PDB entry 9BTO | electron microscopy, 3.10 A resolution | chains A and D of the 6 polymer chains in the assembly

# Chain A
Name: Hemagglutinin HA1
Source organism: Influenza B virus
UniProtKB: A0A2Z5DTY0 (A0A2Z5DTY0_9INFB); the author numbering skips numbers that UniProt does not, so the offset changes along the chain: 0-161 = UniProt 15-176; 163-347 = UniProt 177-361
Sequence (370 residues; row label = number of the first residue in the row; note: 1 number in that range is skipped by the numbering (no residue carries it; nothing is unmodelled there); numbers below 1 keep their minus sign (Met-23 is residue -23)):
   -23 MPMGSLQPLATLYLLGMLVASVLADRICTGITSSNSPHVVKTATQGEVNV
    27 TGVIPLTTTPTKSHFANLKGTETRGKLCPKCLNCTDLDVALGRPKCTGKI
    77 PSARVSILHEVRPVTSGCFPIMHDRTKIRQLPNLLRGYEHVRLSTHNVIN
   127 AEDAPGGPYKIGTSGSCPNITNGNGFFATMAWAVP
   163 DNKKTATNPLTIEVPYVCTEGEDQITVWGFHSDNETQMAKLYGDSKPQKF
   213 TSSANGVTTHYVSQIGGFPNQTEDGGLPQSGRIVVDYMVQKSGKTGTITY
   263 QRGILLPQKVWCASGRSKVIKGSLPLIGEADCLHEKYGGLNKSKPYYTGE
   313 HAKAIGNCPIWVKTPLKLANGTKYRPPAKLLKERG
Disordered / not traced: -23 to 7, 341-347
Cystine bridges: Cys54-Cys57, Cys60-Cys72, Cys94-Cys143, Cys180-Cys274, Cys294-Cys320
Glycans and other covalent adducts: N-acetylglucosamine (NAG) linked to Asn25, Asn59, Asn145, Asn196, Asn232, Asn303, Asn332
Sequence notes: initiating methionine (-23); expression tag (-22 to -1); conflict Asp129 (Gly144 in A0A2Z5DTY0), Asn164 (Lys178 in A0A2Z5DTY0), Lys165 (Asn179 in A0A2Z5DTY0)

# Chain D
Name: Hemagglutinin HA2
Source organism: Influenza B virus
UniProtKB: A0A2Z5DTY0 (A0A2Z5DTY0_9INFB); residues 2-183 here correspond to UniProt positions 362-543 (UniProt number = residue number + 360)
Sequence (224 residues; each row starts with the number of its first residue):
     2 FFGAIAGFLEGGWEGMIAGWHGYTSHGAHGVAVAADLKSTQEAINKITKN
    52 LNSLSELEVKNLQRLSGAMDELHNEILELDEKVDDLRADTISSQIELAVL
   102 LSNEGIINSEDEHLLALERKLKKMLGPSAVEIGNGCFETKHKCNQTCLDR
   152 IAAGTFDAGEFSLPTFDSLNITAASLNDDGLDENLYFQGSSFLVQSGDGR
   202 HHHHHHHHWSHPQFEKWSHPQFEK
Disordered / not traced: 2-8, 156-225
Cystine bridges: Cys144-Cys148
Sequence notes: conflict Val32 (Ile392 in A0A2Z5DTY0), Arg151 (Lys511 in A0A2Z5DTY0); expression tag (184-225)

# Chain A / chain D interface
Residue-residue contacts - 4 pairs, chain A then chain D:
  Asn217(A) - Glu72(D)  hydrogen bond
  Asn217(A) - Leu73(D)
  Gly218(A) - Leu73(D)
  Lys253(A) - Asn75(D)  hydrogen bond
Other interface residues (no listed pair), chain A (7 interface residues in all): Val219, Lys256, Arg278, Lys315
Other interface residues (no listed pair), chain D (5 interface residues in all): Glu79, Lys83

# Overview
Chain A and chain D form an interface of 7 and 5 residues respectively, with 2 hydrogen bonds. Among the polar
pairs are Asn217(A)-Glu72(D) and Lys253(A)-Asn75(D). N-acetylglucosamine is covalently linked to Asn25(A),
Asn59(A), Asn145(A), Asn196(A), Asn232(A) and Asn303(A) and 1 more.
Chain A is Hemagglutinin HA1 and chain D is Hemagglutinin HA2, both from Influenza B virus; the structure,
Influenza hemagglutinin B/Maryland/2016 glycoprotein, was determined by electron microscopy.
